Entry 7UB2 (electron microscopy, 3.40 A resolution); this record covers chains N and Y of the 12 polymer chains in the assembly.

== Chain N ==
Name: RecT
Organism: Listeria innocua Clip11262
UniProtKB: Q92FL9 (Q92FL9_LISIN); residues 1-271 here = UniProt positions 1-271
Amino-acid sequence (274 residues; row label = number of the first residue in the row; numbers below 1 keep their minus sign (Gly-2 is residue -2)):
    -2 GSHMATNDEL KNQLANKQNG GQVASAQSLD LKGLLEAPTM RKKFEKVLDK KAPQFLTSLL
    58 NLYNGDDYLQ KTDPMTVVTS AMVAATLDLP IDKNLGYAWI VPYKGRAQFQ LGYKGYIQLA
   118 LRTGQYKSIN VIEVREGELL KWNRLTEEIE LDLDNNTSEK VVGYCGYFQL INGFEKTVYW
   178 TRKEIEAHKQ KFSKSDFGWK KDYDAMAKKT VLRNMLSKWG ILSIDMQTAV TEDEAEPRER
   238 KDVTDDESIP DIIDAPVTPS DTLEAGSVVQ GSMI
Not modelled in the structure: -2 to 33, 225-271
Sequence notes: expression tag (-2 to 0)
From the paper describing this entry:
  - binding site for the 49-nt DNA strand (chain Y): Trp96, Gln107, Tyr110, His185, Lys206, Arg210, Asn211, Lys215
  - binding site for the 49-nt DNA strand: Val98, Tyr100, Lys101, Lys191, Phe194
  - self-association interface (contacts with another copy of this molecule): Val44, Thr83, Glu144, Ile218
  - mutagenesis - K157A, K180A: unchanged binding to DNA
  - mutagenesis - K111A/K215A, K206A/K215A, K206A/R210A, K206E, R210A/K215A, K215A/W216A: abolished binding to DNA
  - mutagenesis - L118A/F171A, I126H, W216R: abolished expression
  - mutagenesis - V98A, K191A/F194A: decreased binding to duplex intermediate
  - mutagenesis - V98W, Y100A, Y100E, K101A, K101E, Q107A, Q107H, K191A, K191E, F194A, F194E: unchanged binding to duplex intermediate
  - mutagenesis - V98A: unchanged binding to ssDNA
  - mutagenesis - K111A: decreased binding to DNA

== Chain Y ==
Molecule: 49-nt DNA strand
Sequence (49 nucleotides; each row starts with the number of its first residue):
    22 AAAAAAAAAA AAAAAAAAAA AAAAAAAAAA AAAAAAAAAA AAAAAAAAA

== Interface between chain N and chain Y ==
Residue-residue contacts - 20 pairs, chain N then chain Y:
  Trp96(N) - DA68(Y)  sugar contact
  Trp96(N) - DA69(Y)  phosphate contact
  Val98(N) - DA68(Y)  base contact
  Tyr100(N) - DA67(Y)  base contact
  Gln107(N) - DA67(Y)  hydrogen bond to the base
  Gly109(N) - DA69(Y)  phosphate contact
  Tyr110(N) - DA69(Y)  hydrogen bond to the phosphate
  Tyr110(N) - DA70(Y)  hydrogen bond to the phosphate
  His185(N) - DA66(Y)  phosphate contact
  His185(N) - DA67(Y)  salt bridge to the phosphate
  Phe189(N) - DA66(Y)  phosphate contact
  Ser190(N) - DA68(Y)  phosphate contact
  Asp199(N) - DA70(Y)  sugar contact
  Ala202(N) - DA70(Y)  sugar contact
  Lys206(N) - DA68(Y)  salt bridge to the phosphate
  Lys206(N) - DA69(Y)  salt bridge to the phosphate
  Arg210(N) - DA67(Y)  salt bridge to the phosphate
  Arg210(N) - DA69(Y)  salt bridge to the phosphate
  Asn211(N) - DA67(Y)  hydrogen bond to the phosphate
  Lys215(N) - DA66(Y)  salt bridge to the phosphate
Also at the interface, not in a pair above, chain N (18 interface residues in all): Tyr65, Trp196, Met203
Also at the interface, not in a pair above, chain Y (6 interface residues in all): DA65

== In short ==
Chain N and chain Y form an interface of 18 and 6 residues respectively; the contacts include 4 hydrogen bonds
and 6 salt bridges. Among the polar pairs are Gln107(N)-DA67(Y), Tyr110(N)-DA69(Y) and Tyr110(N)-DA70(Y). The
paper reports a binding site for the 49-nt DNA strand (chain Y) at Trp96(N), Gln107(N) and Tyr110(N) among
others; K111A/K215A, K206A/K215A and K206A/R210A of chain N, among others, abolish binding to DNA; 25
substitutions were tested in all.
Chain N is RecT (Listeria innocua Clip11262) and chain Y is a 49-nt DNA strand; the structure, Structure of
RecT protein from Listeria innoccua phage A118 in complex with 83-mer annealed duplex, was determined by
electron microscopy together with 7UBB from the same study.
